Entry 8G59 (electron microscopy, 2.64 A resolution); this record covers chains A and R of the 5 polymer chains in the assembly.

Chain A:
Molecule: Guanine nucleotide-binding protein G(q) subunit alpha
Source organism: Homo sapiens
UniProt: chimeric construct of P63096, P50148: residues 1-331 from P63096 (GNAI1_HUMAN) positions 1-326 (offset varies); residues 332-359 from P50148 positions 332-359 (same numbers)
Chain sequence (354 residues; numbered 1 to 359; 5 numbers in that range are skipped by the numbering (no residue carries them; nothing is unmodelled there); the number before each row is that of its first residue):
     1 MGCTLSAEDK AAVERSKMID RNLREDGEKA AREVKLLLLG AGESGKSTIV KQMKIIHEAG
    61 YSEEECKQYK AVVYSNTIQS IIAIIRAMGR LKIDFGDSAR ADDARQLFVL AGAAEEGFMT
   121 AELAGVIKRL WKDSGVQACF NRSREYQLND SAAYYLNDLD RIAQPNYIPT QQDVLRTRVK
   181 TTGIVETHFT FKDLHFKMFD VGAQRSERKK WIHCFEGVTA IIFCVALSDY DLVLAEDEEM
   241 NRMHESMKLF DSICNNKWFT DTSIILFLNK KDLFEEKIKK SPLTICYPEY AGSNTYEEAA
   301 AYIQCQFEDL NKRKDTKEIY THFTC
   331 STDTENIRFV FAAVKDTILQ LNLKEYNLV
Not modelled in the structure: 1, 54-181, 235-239, 331
Differences from the reference sequence: engineered mutation Ala203 (Gly in P63096), Ser331 (Ala326 in P63096)
UniProt features mapped onto this chain:
  - region: Lys35 to Thr48 (G1 motif), Asp173 to Thr181 (G2 motif), Phe196 to Gly202, Gln204, Arg205 (G3 motif), Ile265 to Asp272 (G4 motif), Thr324, Cys325 (G5 motif)
  - binding site (GTP): Glu43 to Thr48, Ser151, Leu175 to Thr181, Asp200 to Gly202, Gln204, Asn269 to Asp272
  - binding site (Mg(2+)): Ser47, Thr181
  - modified residue: Arg178 (ADP-ribosylarginine), Gln204 (Deamidated glutamine)
  - lipidation: Gly2 (N-myristoyl glycine), Cys3 (S-palmitoyl cysteine)

Chain R:
Molecule: Free fatty acid receptor 4
Source organism: Homo sapiens
UniProt: Q5NUL3 (FFAR4_HUMAN); residues 1-361 here = UniProt positions 1-361
Chain sequence (361 residues; row label = number of the first residue in the row):
     1 MSPECARAAG DAPLRSLEQA NRTRFPFFSD VKGDHRLVLA AVETTVLVLI FAVSLLGNVC
    61 ALVLVARRRR RGATACLVLN LFCADLLFIS AIPLVLAVRW TEAWLLGPVA CHLLFYVMTL
   121 SGSVTILTLA AVSLERMVCI VHLQRGVRGP GRRARAVLLA LIWGYSAVAA LPLCVFFRVV
   181 PQRLPGADQE ISICTLIWPT IPGEISWDVS FVTLNFLVPG LVIVISYSKI LQITKASRKR
   241 LTVSLAYSES HQIRVSQQDF RLFRTLFLLM VSFFIMWSPI IITILLILIQ NFKQDLVIWP
   301 SLFFWVVAFT FANSALNPIL YNMTLCRNEW KKIFCCFWFP EKGAILTDTS VKRNDLSIIS
   361 G
Not modelled in the structure: 1-22, 71-76, 145-150, 183-188, 293-295, 325-361
Cystine bridges: Cys111-Cys194
Residues lining bound ligands: YN9 (3-{4-[(4-fluoro-4'-methyl[1,1'-biphenyl]-2-yl)methoxy]phenyl}propanoic acid): Phe27, Phe28, Phe88, Phe115, Met118, Thr119, Gly122, Ser123, Ile126, Leu173, Leu196, Trp198, Glu204, Trp207, Asp208, Phe211, Asn215, Trp277, Ile280, Ile281, Ile284, Ile287, Leu288, Asn291, Phe303, Val307
UniProt features mapped onto this chain:
  - modified residue: Thr347 (Phosphothreonine), Thr349 (Phosphothreonine), Ser350 (Phosphoserine), Ser357 (Phosphoserine), Ser360 (Phosphoserine)
  - glycosylation: Asn21 (N-linked (GlcNAc...) asparagine)
  - natural variant: Arg254 (R254H: Probable risk factor for obesity)
  - mutagenesis: Arg99 (R99A: Impairs LCFA-induced intracellular calcium release), Arg178 (R178A: Has no effect on LCFA-induced intracellular calcium release), Thr347 to Ser360 (Impairs LCFA-mediated phosphorylation and interaction with ARRB2)

Chain A / chain R interface:
Residue-residue contacts (44):
  Arg32(A) with His142(R)
  Gln304(A) with Ser248(R)
  Lys314(A) with Arg254(R), hydrogen bond (backbone-side chain)
  Asp315(A) with Arg254(R)
  Glu318(A) with Tyr247(R); His251(R), salt bridge
  Ile319(A) with His251(R), hydrogen bond (backbone-side chain)
  Tyr320(A) with Leu241(R), hydrophobic; Ala246(R), hydrophobic; Tyr247(R), hydrogen bond
  Thr321(A) with Leu245(R)
  Phe323(A) with Leu245(R), hydrophobic
  Phe339(A) with Ser244(R); Ala246(R), hydrophobic
  Ala342(A) with Leu241(R), hydrophobic
  Lys345(A) with Leu143(R); Arg240(R)
  Asp346(A) with Ser237(R), hydrogen bond; Arg238(R), salt bridge; Leu241(R); Tyr247(R)
  Ile348(A) with Leu143(R)
  Leu349(A) with Ile140(R), hydrophobic; Thr234(R); Ser237(R)
  Gln350(A) with Arg238(R), hydrogen bond; Gln258(R)
  Asn352(A) with Gln144(R)
  Leu353(A) with Ile140(R), hydrophobic; Ile230(R), hydrophobic; Leu262(R), hydrophobic
  Tyr356(A) with Glu135(R); Arg136(R), hydrogen bond (backbone-side chain); Cys139(R), hydrogen bond; Ile140(R), hydrophobic
  Asn357(A) with Met323(R), hydrogen bond (side chain-backbone); Thr324(R)
  Leu358(A) with Arg136(R); Ile230(R), hydrophobic; Leu262(R), hydrophobic; Thr265(R), hydrogen bond (backbone-side chain)
  Val359(A) with Gln258(R); Arg261(R); Leu262(R)
Also at the interface, not in a pair above, chain A (25 interface residues in all): Asp193, Glu308, Ala343
Also at the interface, not in a pair above, chain R (30 interface residues in all): Ile233, Asp259, Leu266, Asn322

Overview:
25 residues of chain A and 30 residues of chain R are in contact, with 9 hydrogen bonds and 2 salt bridges.
Among the polar pairs are Glu318(A)-His251(R), Asp346(A)-Arg238(R) and Lys314(A)-Arg254(R). Bound to chain R:
compound YN9.
Here chain A is Guanine nucleotide-binding protein G(q) subunit alpha and chain R is Free fatty acid receptor
4, both from Homo sapiens. Entry 8G59 (Cryo-EM structure of the TUG891 bound GPR120-Giq complex) was
determined by electron microscopy (same publication as 8ID3, 8ID4, 8ID6, 8ID8 and 8ID9).
